PDB entry 8ENH | X-ray diffraction, 2.50 A resolution | chains D and E of the 5 polymer chains in the assembly

# Chain D
Protein: 3180 TCR alpha chain
From: Homo sapiens
Sequence (206 residues; each row starts with the number of its first residue; note: 14 numbers in that range are skipped by the numbering (no residue carries them; nothing is unmodelled there); numbers below 1 keep their minus sign (Ser-1 is residue -1)):
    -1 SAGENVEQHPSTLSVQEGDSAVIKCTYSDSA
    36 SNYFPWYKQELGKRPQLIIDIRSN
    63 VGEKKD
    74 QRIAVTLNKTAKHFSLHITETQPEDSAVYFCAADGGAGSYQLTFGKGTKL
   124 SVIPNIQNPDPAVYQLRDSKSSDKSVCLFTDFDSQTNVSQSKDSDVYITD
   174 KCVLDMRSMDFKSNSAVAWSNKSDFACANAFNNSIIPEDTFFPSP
Not modelled in the structure: -1
Disulfides: Cys23-Cys104

# Chain E
Protein: 3180 TCR alpha chain
From: Homo sapiens
Sequence (246 residues; row label = number of the first residue in the row; note: 10 numbers in that range are skipped by the numbering (no residue carries them; nothing is unmodelled there)):
     2 AVVSQHPSRVICKSGTSVKIECRSLDFQ
    36 ATTMFWYRQFPKQSLMLMATSNEG
    63 SKATYEQGVEKDKFLINHA
    83 SLTLSTLTVTSAHPEDSSFYICSAGPTSGRTDTQYFGPGTRLTVLEDLKN
   133 VFPPEVAVFEPSEAEISHTQKATLVCLATGFYPDHVELSWWVNGKEVHSG
   183 VCTDPQPLKEQPALNDSRYALSSRLRVSATFWQNPRNHFRCQVQFYGLSE
   233 NDEWTQDRAKPVTQIVSAEAWGRAD
Not modelled in the structure: 2
Disulfides: Cys23-Cys104, Cys158-Cys223

# Chain D / chain E interface
Contacting residue pairs - 102 pairs, chain D then chain E:
  Ala29(D) - Arg112(E)
  Tyr38(D) - Asp114(E)
  Tyr38(D) - Thr115(E)  hydrogen bond
  Tyr42(D) - Gln116(E)  hydrogen bond (side chain-backbone)
  Tyr42(D) - Phe118(E)  hydrophobic
  Gln44(D) - Gln44(E)  hydrogen bond
  Gln44(D) - Gln48(E)
  Gly47(D) - Phe101(E)
  Arg49(D) - Val4(E)  hydrogen bond (side chain-backbone)
  Arg49(D) - Ile103(E)
  Arg49(D) - Phe118(E)  hydrogen bond (side chain-backbone)
  Arg49(D) - Gly119(E)
  Arg49(D) - Pro120(E)
  Pro50(D) - Ile103(E)
  Pro50(D) - Phe118(E)
  Leu52(D) - Thr115(E)
  Arg57(D) - Asp114(E)  salt bridge
  Val101(D) - Gln48(E)
  Phe103(D) - Gln44(E)
  Phe103(D) - Gln48(E)
  Phe103(D) - Ser49(E)
  Phe103(D) - Leu50(E)
  Asp107(D) - Arg112(E)  hydrogen bond (backbone-side chain)
  Asp107(D) - Thr113(E)
  Gly108(D) - Arg112(E)
  Gly109(D) - Arg112(E)  hydrogen bond (backbone-side chain)
  Ser112(D) - Thr66(E)
  Tyr113(D) - Phe40(E)
  Tyr113(D) - Gly111(E)
  Tyr113(D) - Arg112(E)
  Tyr113(D) - Thr113(E)
  Gln114(D) - Phe40(E)
  Gln114(D) - Leu52(E)
  Gln114(D) - Glu68(E)
  Gln114(D) - Thr113(E)  hydrogen bond (backbone-side chain)
  Leu115(D) - Thr113(E)
  Leu115(D) - Asp114(E)
  Leu115(D) - Gln116(E)
  Phe117(D) - Tyr42(E)
  Phe117(D) - Phe118(E)  hydrophobic
  Lys119(D) - Ser49(E)
  Asp133(D) - His150(E)  salt bridge
  Asp133(D) - Thr151(E)
  Tyr137(D) - Ser144(E)
  Tyr137(D) - Ala146(E)
  Tyr137(D) - Glu147(E)
  Tyr137(D) - His150(E)
  Leu139(D) - Phe141(E)
  Leu139(D) - Glu142(E)
  Leu139(D) - Pro143(E)  hydrophobic
  Leu139(D) - Thr155(E)
  Leu139(D) - Val157(E)  hydrophobic
  Arg140(D) - Phe141(E)
  Arg140(D) - Glu142(E)  hydrogen bond (backbone-backbone)
  Asp141(D) - Ala139(E)
  Asp141(D) - Val140(E)
  Asp141(D) - Phe141(E)
  Ser142(D) - Val140(E)  hydrogen bond (backbone-backbone)
  Ser142(D) - Glu251(E)  hydrogen bond (side chain-backbone)
  Lys143(D) - Val138(E)
  Lys143(D) - Ala139(E)
  Lys143(D) - Ala250(E)
  Lys147(D) - Phe141(E)
  Ser148(D) - Phe141(E)
  Val149(D) - Phe141(E)  hydrophobic
  Val149(D) - Val157(E)  hydrophobic
  Leu151(D) - Thr155(E)
  Leu151(D) - Val157(E)  hydrophobic
  Asp154(D) - Thr151(E)
  Asp154(D) - Arg208(E)  salt bridge
  Tyr170(D) - Leu190(E)  hydrophobic
  Tyr170(D) - Glu192(E)  hydrogen bond (side chain-backbone)
  Ile171(D) - Leu190(E)
  Thr172(D) - Asp186(E)
  Thr172(D) - Leu190(E)
  Thr172(D) - Ser204(E)
  Thr172(D) - Arg206(E)
  Cys175(D) - Cys184(E)  hydrogen bond
  Cys175(D) - Thr185(E)  hydrogen bond (side chain-backbone)
  Cys175(D) - Arg206(E)
  Val176(D) - Cys184(E)
  Leu177(D) - Gly182(E)
  Leu177(D) - Val183(E)
  Leu177(D) - Cys184(E)  hydrophobic
  Leu177(D) - Arg208(E)
  Asp178(D) - Ser181(E)
  Asp178(D) - Gly182(E)  hydrogen bond (backbone-backbone)
  Met179(D) - Gly182(E)
  Met179(D) - Arg208(E)
  Met179(D) - Val209(E)
  Arg180(D) - Ser181(E)  hydrogen bond (backbone-side chain)
  Phe184(D) - Lys153(E)
  Phe184(D) - Arg208(E)
  Ser186(D) - Arg208(E)  hydrogen bond
  Ser188(D) - Cys184(E)
  Ser188(D) - Arg206(E)
  Val190(D) - Arg206(E)
  Trp192(D) - Leu159(E)  hydrophobic
  Trp192(D) - Leu190(E)  hydrophobic
  Trp192(D) - Ala202(E)  hydrophobic
  Phe214(D) - His150(E)
  Pro216(D) - Ala146(E)  hydrophobic
Interface residues without a listed pair, chain D (54 interface residues in all): Leu46, Lys48, Lys122, Gln138, Thr153, Ser181
Interface residues without a listed pair, chain E (56 interface residues in all): Val3, Pro187, Lys191, Ser210, Ala252

# Summary
54 residues of chain D face 56 of chain E across their interface, with 17 hydrogen bonds and 3 salt bridges.
Polar pairs include Arg57(D)-Asp114(E), Asp133(D)-His150(E) and Asp154(D)-Arg208(E).
Here chain D is 3180 TCR alpha chain and chain E is 3180 TCR alpha chain, both from Homo sapiens. Entry 8ENH
(Cross-reactive 3180 TCR recognition of HLA-B*35:01-NP7 epitope from 2002 H3N2 influenza strain) was
determined by X-ray diffraction.
